PDB entry 4YFX | X-ray diffraction, 3.84 A resolution | chains B and C of the 6 polymer chains in the assembly

[Chain B]
Molecule: DNA-directed RNA polymerase subunit alpha
Source organism: Escherichia coli O139:H28 (strain E24377A / ETEC)
Notes: EC 2.7.7.6
UniProt: A7ZSI4 (RPOA_ECO24); residue numbers follow UniProt; this construct covers 1-329
Amino-acid sequence (329 residues; each row starts with the number of its first residue):
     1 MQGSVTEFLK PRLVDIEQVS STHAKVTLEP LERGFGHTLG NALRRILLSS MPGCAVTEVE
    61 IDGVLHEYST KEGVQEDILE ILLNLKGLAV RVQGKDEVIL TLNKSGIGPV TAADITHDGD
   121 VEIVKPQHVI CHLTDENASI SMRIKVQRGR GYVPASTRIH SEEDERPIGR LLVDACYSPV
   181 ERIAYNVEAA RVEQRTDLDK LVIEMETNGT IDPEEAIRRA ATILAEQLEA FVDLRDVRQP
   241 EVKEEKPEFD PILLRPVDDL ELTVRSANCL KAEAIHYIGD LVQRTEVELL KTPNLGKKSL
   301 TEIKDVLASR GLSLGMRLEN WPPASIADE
Disordered / not traced: 1-5, 161-171, 234-245, 318-329

[Chain C]
Molecule: DNA-directed RNA polymerase subunit beta
Source organism: Escherichia coli O139:H28 (strain E24377A / ETEC)
Notes: EC 2.7.7.6
UniProt: A7ZUK1 (RPOB_ECO24); residues 1-1342 here = UniProt positions 1-1342
Amino-acid sequence (1342 residues; numbered 1 to 1342; the number before each row is that of its first residue):
     1 MVYSYTEKKR IRKDFGKRPQ VLDVPYLLSI QLDSFQKFIE QDPEGQYGLE AAFRSVFPIQ
    61 SYSGNSELQY VSYRLGEPVF DVQECQIRGV TYSAPLRVKL RLVIYEREAP EGTVKDIKEQ
   121 EVYMGEIPLM TDNGTFVING TERVIVSQLH RSPGVFFDSD KGKTHSSGKV LYNARIIPYR
   181 GSWLDFEFDP KDNLFVRIDR RRKLPATIIL RALNYTTEQI LDLFFEKVIF EIRDNKLQME
   241 LVPERLRGET ASFDIEANGK VYVEKGRRIT ARHIRQLEKD DVKLIEVPVE YIAGKVVAKD
   301 YIDESTGELI CAANMELSLD LLAKLSQSGH KRIETLFTND LDHGPYISET LRVDPTNDRL
   361 SALVEIYRMM RPGEPPTREA AESLFENLFF SEDRYDLSAV GRMKFNRSLL REEIEGSGIL
   421 SKDDIIDVMK KLIDIRNGKG EVDDIDHLGN RRIRSVGEMA ENQFRVGLVR VERAVKERLS
   481 LGDLDTLMPQ DMINAKPISA AVKEFFGSSQ LSQFMDQNNP LSEITHKRRI SALGPGGLTR
   541 ERAGFEVRDV HPTHYGRVCP IETPEGPNIG LINSLSVYAQ TNEYGFLETP YRKVTDGVVT
   601 DEIHYLSAIE EGNYVIAQAN SNLDEEGHFV EDLVTCRSKG ESSLFSRDQV DYMDVSTQQV
   661 VSVGASLIPF LEHDDANRAL MGANMQRQAV PTLRADKPLV GTGMERAVAV DSGVTAVAKR
   721 GGVVQYVDAS RIVIKVNEDE MYPGEAGIDI YNLTKYTRSN QNTCINQMPC VSLGEPVERG
   781 DVLADGPSTD LGELALGQNM RVAFMPWNGY NFEDSILVSE RVVQEDRFTT IHIQELACVS
   841 RDTKLGPEEI TADIPNVGEA ALSKLDESGI VYIGAEVTGG DILVGKVTPK GETQLTPEEK
   901 LLRAIFGEKA SDVKDSSLRV PNGVSGTVID VQVFTRDGVE KDKRALEIEE MQLKQAKKDL
   961 SEELQILEAG LFSRIRAVLV AGGVEAEKLD KLPRDRWLEL GLTDEEKQNQ LEQLAEQYDE
  1021 LKHEFEKKLE AKRRKITQGD DLAPGVLKIV KVYLAVKRRI QPGDKMAGRH GNKGVISKIN
  1081 PIEDMPYDEN GTPVDIVLNP LGVPSRMNIG QILETHLGMA AKGIGDKINA MLKQQQEVAK
  1141 LREFIQRAYD LGADVRQKVD LSTFSDEEVM RLAENLRKGM PIATPVFDGA KEAEIKELLK
  1201 LGDLPTSGQI RLYDGRTGEQ FERPVTVGYM YMLKLNHLVD DKMHARSTGS YSLVTQQPLG
  1261 GKAQFGGQRF GEMEVWALEA YGAAYTLQEM LTVKSDDVNG RTKMYKNIVD GNHQMEPGMP
  1321 ESFNVLLKEI RSLGINIELE DE
Disordered / not traced: 1-2
Ligand contacts: Myxopyronin B (4C4): Phe1270, Gly1271, Glu1272, Val1275, Trp1276, Glu1279, Ser1322, Phe1323, Leu1326
UniProt features mapped onto this chain:
  - modified residue (N6-acetyllysine): Lys1022, Lys1200

[Chain B / chain C interface]
Pairs across the interface (6):
  Arg33(B) with Glu820(C), salt bridge; Pro1081(C); Glu1083(C)
  His37(B) with Arg1216(C), hydrogen bond
  Asn41(B) with Arg1216(C); Thr1217(C), hydrogen bond (side chain-backbone)
Interface residues without a listed pair, chain B (4 interface residues in all): Gly34

[Summary]
4 residues of chain B and 5 residues of chain C are in contact, with 2 hydrogen bonds and 1 salt bridge. Polar
pairs include Arg33(B)-Glu820(C), His37(B)-Arg1216(C) and Asn41(B)-Thr1217(C). Bound to chain C: Myxopyronin
B.
Chain B is DNA-directed RNA polymerase subunit alpha and chain C is DNA-directed RNA polymerase subunit beta,
both from Escherichia coli O139:H28 (strain E24377A / ETEC); the structure, Escherichia coli RNA polymerase in
complex with Myxopyronin B, was determined by X-ray diffraction, deposited together with 4YFK and 4YFN.
